PDB entry 7T94 | electron microscopy, 3.16 A resolution | chains A and B of the 5 polymer chains in the assembly

[Chain A]
Protein: Muscarinic acetylcholine receptor M2, muscarinic acetylcholine receptor M2 chimera
Source organism: Homo sapiens
UniProtKB: P08172 (ACM2_HUMAN); the construct has insertions or renumbered stretches relative to UniProt, so the offset changes along the chain: 4-218 = UniProt 4-218; 346-359 = UniProt 219-232; 368-466 = UniProt 368-466
Amino-acid sequence (353 residues; numbered -4 to 475; 127 numbers in that range are skipped by the numbering (no residue carries them; nothing is unmodelled there); the number before each row is that of its first residue; numbers below 1 keep their minus sign (Asp-4 is residue -4)):
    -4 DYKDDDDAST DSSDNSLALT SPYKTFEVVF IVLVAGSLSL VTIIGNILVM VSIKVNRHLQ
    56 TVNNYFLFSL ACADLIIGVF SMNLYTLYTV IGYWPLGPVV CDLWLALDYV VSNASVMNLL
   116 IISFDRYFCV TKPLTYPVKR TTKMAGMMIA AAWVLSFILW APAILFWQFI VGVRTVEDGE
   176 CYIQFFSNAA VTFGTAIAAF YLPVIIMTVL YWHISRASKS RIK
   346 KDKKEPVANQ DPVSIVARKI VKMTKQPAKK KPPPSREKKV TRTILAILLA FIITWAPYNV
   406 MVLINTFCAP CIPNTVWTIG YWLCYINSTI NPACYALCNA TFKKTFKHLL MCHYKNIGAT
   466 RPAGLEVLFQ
Not modelled in the structure: -4 to 22, 346-378, 413-416, 452-475
Cystine bridges: Cys96-Cys176
Construct notes: expression tag (-4 to 3, 467-475); conflict Asp6 (Asn in P08172), Asp9 (Asn in P08172); linker (360-367)
Residues lining bound ligands:
  - 2CU (3-amino-5-chloro-N-cyclopropyl-4-methyl-6-[2-(4-methylpiperazin-1-yl)-2-oxoethoxy]thieno[2,3-b]pyridine-2-carboxamide): Tyr80, Tyr83, Tyr177, Ile178, Phe181, Asn410, Asn419, Thr420, Trp422, Thr423, Tyr426
  - acetylcholine (ACH): Asp103, Tyr104, Ser107, Asn108, Trp155, Ala194, Trp400, Tyr403, Tyr426, Cys429, Tyr430
Swiss-Prot annotation at these positions:
  - motif (Important for signaling): Asp120 to Tyr122, Asn436 to Tyr440
  - modified residue: Ser359 (Phosphoserine), Thr446 (Phosphothreonine), Thr450 (Phosphothreonine), Thr465 (Phosphothreonine)
Reported in the primary citation:
  - conformationally variable residues (side-chain flip): Trp422
  - binding site for acetylcholine: Asn404

[Chain B]
Protein: Guanine nucleotide-binding protein G(o) subunit alpha
Source organism: Homo sapiens
UniProtKB: P09471 (GNAO_HUMAN); residue numbers follow UniProt; this construct covers 1-354
Amino-acid sequence (354 residues; numbered 1 to 354; the number before each row is that of its first residue):
     1 MGCTLSAEDK AAVERSKMIE KNLKEDGISA AKDVKLLLLG AGESGKSTIV KQMKIIHEDG
    61 FSGEDVKQYK PVVYSNTIQS LAAIVRAMDT LGIEYGDKER KADAKMVCDV VSRMEDTEPF
   121 SAELLSAMMR LWGDSGIQEC FNRSREYQLN DSAKYYLDSL DRIGAADYQP TEQDILRTRV
   181 KTTGIVETHF TFKNLHFRLF DVGGQRSERK KWIHCFEDVT AIIFCVALSG YDQVLHEDET
   241 TNRMHESLML FDSICNNKFF IDTSIILFLN KKDLFGEKIK KSPLTICFPE YTGPNTYEDA
   301 AAYIQAQFES KNRSPNKEIY CHMTCATDTN NIQVVFDAVT DIIIANNLRG CGLY
Not modelled in the structure: 1-3, 56-182, 235-240
Construct notes: engineered mutation Asp9 (Glu in P09471), Lys10 (Arg in P09471), Val13 (Leu in P09471), Met18 (Ala in P09471)
Swiss-Prot annotation at these positions:
  - region: Lys35 to Thr48 (G1 motif), Asp174 to Thr182 (G2 motif), Phe197 to Arg206 (G3 motif), Ile266 to Asp273 (G4 motif), Thr324 to Thr329 (G5 motif)
  - binding site (GTP): Glu43, Lys46, Ser47, Thr48, Ser152, Leu176, Arg177, Thr178, Arg179, Asn270, Asp273, Cys325
  - binding site (Mg(2+)): Ser47, Thr182
  - modified residue: Arg179 (ADP-ribosylarginine), Gln205 (5-glutamyl histamine), Cys351 (ADP-ribosylcysteine)
  - lipidation: Gly2 (N-myristoyl glycine), Cys3 (S-palmitoyl cysteine), Cys351 (S-palmitoyl cysteine)
  - natural variant: Gly40 (G40R: In DEE17 and NEDIM; G40W: Found in a patient with intractable early-onset epilepsy), Ser47 (S47G: In NEDIM), Gln52 (Q52P: Found in a patient with intractable early-onset epilepsy; Q52R: In DEE17), Ile56 (I56T: In NEDIM), Asp174 (D174G: In DEE17), Thr191 to Phe197 (deletion: In DEE17), Gly203 (G203R: In DEE17), Arg209 (R209C: In DEE17 and NEDIM; R209G: In NEDIM; R209H: In NEDIM; R209L: In NEDIM), Ala227 (A227V: In NEDIM), Glu246 (E246G: In NEDIM; E246K: In NEDIM), Ile279 (I279N: In DEE17)
  - mutagenesis: Cys351 (C351A: Strong loss of binding to ADGRG3)

[How chain A and chain B interact]
Contacting residue pairs (26):
  Arg121(A) with Cys351(B); Leu353(B)
  Cys124(A) with Asn347(B), hydrogen bond (backbone-side chain)
  Val125(A) with Leu348(B), hydrophobic
  Pro128(A) with Ile343(B), hydrophobic; Asn347(B), hydrogen bond (backbone-side chain)
  Leu129(A) with Lys32(B); Leu195(B), hydrophobic; Ile343(B), hydrophobic
  Thr130(A) with Lys32(B)
  Val133(A) with Ala31(B), hydrophobic
  Ile209(A) with Leu353(B), hydrophobic
  Ser213(A) with Leu348(B)
  Ile217(A) with Tyr320(B), hydrophobic; Asp341(B)
  Arg381(A) with Asp341(B), salt bridge; Ile344(B); Ala345(B); Tyr354(B)
  Val385(A) with Leu348(B), hydrophobic; Leu353(B), hydrophobic; Tyr354(B), hydrophobic
  Thr388(A) with Leu353(B); Tyr354(B), hydrogen bond (side chain-backbone)
  Ile389(A) with Leu353(B), hydrophobic
  Asn444(A) with Gly352(B)
Also at the interface, not in a pair above, chain A (24 interface residues in all): Asn58, Pro132, Lys134, Tyr206, Ala212, Lys214, Ser215, Arg216, Lys384
Also at the interface, not in a pair above, chain B (16 interface residues in all): Gly27, Ile28

[Summary]
The interface between chain A and chain B involves 24 residues on one side and 16 on the other; the contacts
include 3 hydrogen bonds and 1 salt bridge. Polar contacts include Arg381(A)-Asp341(B), Cys124(A)-Asn347(B)
and Pro128(A)-Asn347(B). From the paper: a binding site for acetylcholine at Asn404(A); conformational
variability at Trp422(A).
Chain A is Muscarinic acetylcholine receptor M2, muscarinic acetylcholine receptor M2 chimera and chain B is
Guanine nucleotide-binding protein G(o) subunit alpha, both from Homo sapiens; the structure, Cryo-EM
structure of S1 state ACh-bound M2R-Go signaling complex with a PAM, was determined by electron microscopy,
deposited together with 7T8X, 7T90 and 7T96.
